PDB entry 4S29 | X-ray diffraction, 1.38 A resolution | chain A

Chain A:
Name: Phosphomethylpyrimidine synthase, chloroplastic
Source organism: Arabidopsis thaliana
Notes: EC 4.1.99.17
UniProtKB: O82392 (THIC_ARATH); residue numbers follow UniProt; this construct covers 72-644
Sequence (576 residues; row label = number of the first residue in the row):
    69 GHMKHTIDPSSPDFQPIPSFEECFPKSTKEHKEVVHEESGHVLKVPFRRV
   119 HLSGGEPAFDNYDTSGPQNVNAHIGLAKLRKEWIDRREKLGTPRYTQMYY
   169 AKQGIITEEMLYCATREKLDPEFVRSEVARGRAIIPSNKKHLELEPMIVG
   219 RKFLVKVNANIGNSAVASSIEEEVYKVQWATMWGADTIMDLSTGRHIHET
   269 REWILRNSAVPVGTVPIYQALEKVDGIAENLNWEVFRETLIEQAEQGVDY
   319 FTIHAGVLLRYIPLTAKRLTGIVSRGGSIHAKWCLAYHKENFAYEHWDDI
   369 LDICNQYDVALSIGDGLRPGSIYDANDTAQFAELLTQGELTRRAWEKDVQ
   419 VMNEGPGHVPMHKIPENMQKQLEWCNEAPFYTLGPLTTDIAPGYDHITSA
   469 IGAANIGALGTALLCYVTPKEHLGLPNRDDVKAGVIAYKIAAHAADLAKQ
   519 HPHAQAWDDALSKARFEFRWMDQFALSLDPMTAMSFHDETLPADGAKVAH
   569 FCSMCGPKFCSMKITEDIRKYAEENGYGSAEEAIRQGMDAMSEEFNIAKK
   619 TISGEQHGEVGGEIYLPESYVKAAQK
Unresolved in the structure: 69-85, 557-644
Differences from the reference sequence: expression tag (69-71)
Metal / ion sites: Fe2+: His426, His490
Small-molecule neighbours:
  - 1,4-butanediol (BU1): Arg305, Ile309, Ile371, Gln374
  - IRN (1-(5-O-phosphono-beta-D-ribofuranosyl)-1H-imidazole): Asn226, Asn228, Met257, Leu259, Val283, Tyr286, Thr320, His322, Val341, Ser342, Arg343, Gly344, Asp383, Arg386, Glu422, Gly423, Tyr449, Thr450, Leu451, Cys483
From the paper describing this entry:
  - conformationally variable residues (loop rearrangement): Ala227 to Trp247, Met257 to Ala277, Pro487 to Lys500

Summary:
Ligands of chain A: compound IRN and 1,4-butanediol. The Fe2+ site is built by His426 and His490. The paper
reports conformational variability at Ala227, Met257 and Pro487.
Chain A is Phosphomethylpyrimidine synthase, chloroplastic (Arabidopsis thaliana); the structure, Crystal
structure of Arabidopsis thaliana ThiC with bound imidazole ribonucleotide and Fe, was determined by X-ray
diffraction, deposited together with 4S25, 4S26, 4S27, 4S28 and 4S2A.
